Entry 5VHP (electron microscopy, 7.90 A resolution (low resolution: residue-level contacts below are approximate; hydrogen-bond / salt-bridge calls are withheld)); this record covers chains A and F of the 8 polymer chains in the assembly.

Chain A:
Name: 26S proteasome regulatory subunit 7
Organism: Homo sapiens
UniProt: P35998 (PRS7_HUMAN); residue numbers follow UniProt; this construct covers 159-424
Sequence (266 residues; row label = number of the first residue in the row):
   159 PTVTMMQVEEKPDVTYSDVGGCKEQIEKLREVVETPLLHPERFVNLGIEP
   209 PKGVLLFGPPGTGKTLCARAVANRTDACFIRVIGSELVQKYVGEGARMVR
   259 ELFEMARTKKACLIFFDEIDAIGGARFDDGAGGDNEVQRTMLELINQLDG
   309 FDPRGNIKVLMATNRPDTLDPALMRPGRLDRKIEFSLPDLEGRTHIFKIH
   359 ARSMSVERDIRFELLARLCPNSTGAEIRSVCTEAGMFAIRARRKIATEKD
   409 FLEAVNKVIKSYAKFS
Disordered / not traced: 283-290
UniProt features mapped onto this chain:
  - binding site (ATP): G216 to T223
  - modified residue: K422 (N6-acetyllysine)

Chain F:
Name: 26S proteasome regulatory subunit 6A
Organism: Homo sapiens
UniProt: P17980 (PRS6A_HUMAN); numbering as in UniProt (aligned over 166-432)
Sequence (267 residues; numbered 166 to 432; the number before each row is that of its first residue):
   166 TEYDSRVKAMEVDERPTEQYSDIGGLDKQIQELVEAIVLPMNHKEKFENL
   216 GIQPPKGVLMYGPPGTGKTLLARACAAQTKATFLKLAGPQLVQMFIGDGA
   266 KLVRDAFALAKEKAPSIIFIDELDAIGTKRFDSEKAGDREVQRTMLELLN
   316 QLDGFQPNTQVKVIAATNRVDILDPALLRSGRLDRKIEFPMPNEEARARI
   366 MQIHSRKMNVSPDVNYEELARCTDDFNGAQCKAVCVEAGMIALRRGATEL
   416 THEDYMEGILEVQAKKK
Disordered / not traced: 166-190, 429-432
UniProt features mapped onto this chain:
  - binding site (ATP): G227 to T234
  - modified residue: S376 (Phosphoserine)

How chain A and chain F interact:
Contacting residue pairs (27):
  E189(A) - M405(F)
  E189(A) - L408(F)
  E189(A) - R409(F)
  T193(A) - L408(F)
  R200(A) - A407(F)
  R200(A) - L408(F)
  F201(A) - G404(F)
  F201(A) - L408(F)
  V202(A) - N374(F)
  N203(A) - N374(F)
  N203(A) - T413(F)
  L204(A) - N374(F)
  L204(A) - A407(F)
  L204(A) - A412(F)
  L204(A) - E414(F)
  L204(A) - L415(F)
  I206(A) - M373(F)
  I206(A) - C400(F)
  P209(A) - M405(F)
  G291(A) - M259(F)
  N293(A) - V257(F)
  N293(A) - Q258(F)
  N293(A) - M259(F)
  L300(A) - Q255(F)
  N304(A) - K250(F)
  R339(A) - E402(F)
  R339(A) - M405(F)
Other interface residues (no listed pair), chain A (17 interface residues in all): G205, E207, D338
Other interface residues (no listed pair), chain F (20 interface residues in all): V401, G411

In short:
17 residues of chain A and 20 residues of chain F are in contact. Curated annotation (UniProt) lists 8
ATP-binding residues on chain A; 8 ATP-binding residues on chain F.
Here chain A is 26S proteasome regulatory subunit 7 and chain F is 26S proteasome regulatory subunit 6A, both
from Homo sapiens. Entry 5VHP (Conformational Landscape of the p28-Bound Human Proteasome Regulatory Particle)
was determined by electron microscopy (same publication as 5VGZ, 5VHF, 5VHH, 5VHI, 5VHJ, 5VHM and 5 further
entries).
